PDB entry 3P3R | X-ray diffraction, 1.25 A resolution | chains A and B

# Chain A (and B)
Protein: Transthyretin
From: Homo sapiens
Notes: chain B of this document is another copy of the same molecule, construct and numbering; everything in this record applies to it too
UniProt: P02766 (TTHY_HUMAN); residues 1-127 here correspond to UniProt positions 21-147 (UniProt number = residue number + 20)
Amino-acid sequence (127 residues; each row starts with the number of its first residue):
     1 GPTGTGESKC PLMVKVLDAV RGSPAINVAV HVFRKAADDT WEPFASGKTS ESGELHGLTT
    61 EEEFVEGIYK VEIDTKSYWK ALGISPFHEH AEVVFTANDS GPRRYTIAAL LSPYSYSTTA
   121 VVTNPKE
Unresolved in the structure: 1-9, 126-127 (chain B: 1-9, 125-127)
Curated features (UniProtKB/Swiss-Prot):
  - binding site (L-thyroxine): Lys-15, Glu-54, Ser-117
  - modified residue: Cys-10 (Sulfocysteine), Glu-42 (4-carboxyglutamate), Ser-52 (Phosphoserine)
  - glycosylation: Asn-98 (N-linked (GlcNAc...) asparagine)
Small-molecule neighbours: 3M1 ((3,4-dihydroxy-5-nitrophenyl)(2-fluorophenyl)methanone): Lys-15, Leu-17, Thr-106, Ala-108, Ala-109, Leu-110, Ser-117, Thr-118, Thr-119, Val-121
From the paper describing this entry:
  - binding site for 3M1: Lys-15
  - disease-associated variants - V30M, L55P, V122I: decreased stability (citing earlier work)
  - mutagenesis - T119M: increased stability (citing earlier work)

# How chain A and chain B interact
Contacting residue pairs (37; chain A residue first):
  Phe-87(A) / Phe-95(B)  hydrophobic
  Phe-87(A) / Thr-96(B)
  Phe-87(A) / Tyr-105(B)  hydrophobic
  Phe-87(A) / Ile-107(B)  hydrophobic
  Phe-87(A) / Ala-120(B)  hydrophobic
  Phe-87(A) / Val-122(B)  hydrophobic
  His-88(A) / Val-93(B)
  His-88(A) / Val-94(B)
  Glu-89(A) / Val-94(B)  hydrogen bond (backbone-backbone)
  Glu-89(A) / Thr-96(B)  hydrogen bond
  His-90(A) / Val-94(B)
  Glu-92(A) / Glu-92(B)
  Glu-92(A) / Tyr-116(B)  hydrogen bond (backbone-side chain)
  Val-93(A) / His-88(B)
  Val-94(A) / His-88(B)
  Val-94(A) / Glu-89(B)  hydrogen bond (backbone-backbone)
  Val-94(A) / His-90(B)
  Phe-95(A) / Phe-87(B)  hydrophobic
  Thr-96(A) / Glu-89(B)  hydrogen bond
  Tyr-105(A) / Phe-87(B)  hydrophobic
  Ile-107(A) / Phe-87(B)  hydrophobic
  Tyr-114(A) / Thr-119(B)  hydrogen bond (backbone-side chain)
  Tyr-114(A) / Ala-120(B)  hydrogen bond (backbone-backbone)
  Ser-115(A) / Thr-118(B)  hydrogen bond (side chain-backbone)
  Ser-115(A) / Thr-119(B)  hydrogen bond
  Tyr-116(A) / Glu-92(B)  hydrogen bond (side chain-backbone)
  Tyr-116(A) / Ser-117(B)
  Tyr-116(A) / Thr-118(B)  hydrogen bond (backbone-backbone)
  Ser-117(A) / Tyr-116(B)
  Ser-117(A) / Ser-117(B)  hydrogen bond
  Thr-118(A) / Ser-115(B)  hydrogen bond (backbone-side chain)
  Thr-118(A) / Tyr-116(B)  hydrogen bond (backbone-backbone)
  Thr-119(A) / Tyr-114(B)  hydrogen bond (side chain-backbone)
  Thr-119(A) / Ser-115(B)
  Ala-120(A) / Phe-87(B)  hydrophobic
  Ala-120(A) / Tyr-114(B)  hydrogen bond (backbone-backbone)
  Val-122(A) / Phe-87(B)  hydrophobic
Also at the interface, not in a pair above, chain A (21 interface residues in all): Ile-68, Lys-76
Also at the interface, not in a pair above, chain B (21 interface residues in all): Ile-68, Lys-76

# Summary
Chain A and chain B each contribute 21 residues to their interface, with 16 hydrogen bonds. Polar pairs
include Glu-89(A)/Thr-96(B), Glu-92(A)/Tyr-116(B) and Tyr-114(A)/Thr-119(B). Ligands of chain A: compound 3M1.
The paper reports a binding site for 3M1 at Lys-15(A); V30M, L55P and V122I of chain A reduce stability.
Both chains are Transthyretin (Homo sapiens). Entry 3P3R (Transthyretin in complex with
(3,4-dihydroxy-5-nitrophenyl)(2-fluorophenyl)methanone) was determined by X-ray diffraction together with
3P3S, 3P3T and 3P3U from the same study.
